Entry 6LOE (electron microscopy, 3.50 A resolution); this record covers chains A and B of the 6 polymer chains in the assembly.

== Chain A ==
Protein: MULTIHEME_CYTC domain-containing protein
Organism: Roseiflexus castenholzii (strain DSM 13941 / HLO8)
Reference sequence: A7NJ87 (A7NJ87_ROSCS); residues 1-226 here = UniProt positions 1-226
Chain sequence (226 residues; numbered 1 to 226; the number before each row is that of its first residue):
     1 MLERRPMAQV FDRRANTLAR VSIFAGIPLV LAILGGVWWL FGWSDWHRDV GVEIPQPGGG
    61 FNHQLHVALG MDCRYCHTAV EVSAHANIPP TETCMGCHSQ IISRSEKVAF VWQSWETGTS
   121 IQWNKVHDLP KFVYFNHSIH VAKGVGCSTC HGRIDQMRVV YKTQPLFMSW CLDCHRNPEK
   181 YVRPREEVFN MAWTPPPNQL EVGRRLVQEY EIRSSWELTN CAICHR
Not modelled in the structure: 1-8
Covalent attachments: heme c (HEC) linked to Cys73, Cys76, Cys94, Cys97, Cys147, Cys150, Cys171, Cys174, Cys221, Cys224
Metal / ion sites: heme c Fe (5 sites), coordinated by His63, His66, His77, His98, His137, His140, His151, Met168, His175, His225
Small-molecule neighbours:
  - EL6 ([(2S)-2-octadecanoyloxypropyl] octadecanoate): Leu34, Val37, Phe41
  - heme c (HEC), molecule 1: Arg48, Leu129, Pro130, Phe132, Val133, Leu166, Phe167, Met168, Leu172, His175, Leu218, Thr219, Asn220, Ile223, His225
  - heme c (HEC), molecule 2: Gln56, Gly60, Phe61, His63, His66, Val67, Met71, His77, Ile88, Pro89, Trp123, Asn124, Lys125, Val126, His127, His151, Ile154, Asp155, Val160, Met191
  - heme c (HEC), molecule 3: Gly59, Gly60, Phe61, Asn62, Leu65, His66, Leu69, Met71, Tyr75, Pro89, Thr93, His98, Ile101, Ile102, Lys107, Phe110, Val111, Trp123
  - heme c (HEC), molecule 4: His77, Val80, His85, Ala86, Asn87, Ile88, Lys125, His127, Leu129, Lys131, Phe135, His137, His140, Val141, Val145, Gly146, Ser148, His151, Leu166, Trp170, Val188, Phe189
  - heme c (HEC), molecule 5: Leu129, Val133, Tyr134, Phe135, Asn136, Ile139, His140, Lys143, Val145, Thr149, Trp170, His175, Pro178, Tyr181, Val182, Ile212, Arg213, Leu218, Ile223, Arg226

== Chain B ==
Protein: Fe-S-cluster-containing hydrogenase components 1-like protein
Organism: Roseiflexus castenholzii (strain DSM 13941 / HLO8)
Reference sequence: A7NJ88 (A7NJ88_ROSCS); residues 78-1010 here = UniProt positions 78-1010
Chain sequence (933 residues; numbered 78 to 1010; the number before each row is that of its first residue):
    78 CQFALKQPQE KIVPYVRQPE EIIHGRPLFF ATAVTFAGFG VGLLVESHEG RPTKIEGNPD
   138 HPASLGSTDL ITQAMILTMY DPDRSQAPTN AGQETTWDAF VAAATAAMQA QTAKQGAGLR
   198 VLSGSLTSPT LIAQKQQLLT QFPQAKWYEY EPVGRDNANA GARLAFGADV HTIYRLDTAK
   258 VIVGFDADFT APSPTGVRMA RQLADGRRIR KGTKEVNRLY LAESTPSITG LLADHRLPVR
   318 SSQIEHLVRA LATLVGVPNV AAGAPLSDTE KKWVEAAAKD LQANRGACVV LVGESQPPVV
   378 HALGHAINAQ LGNVGSTVVY TEPVEDDPSG GIAALSALTQ EMNAGTVEVL LMIESNPVYN
   438 APADIPFAEA LAKVPLSMHV GLYRDETAQQ SVWHINGAHF LEAWGDVRAF DGTTTIVQPL
   498 IAPLYNGKSA IEVLNVLLGK PQETGYQTLT AYWQTQDASG NFRVFWNTAL HDGVITATQA
   558 RSRQVTLQQG FADAAPPAPT QGLEIVFRPD PSLWDGAFAN NAWLQETPKP YTKLTWDNVA
   618 LMSVRTANAL GLKNGDVVRL TYQGRSVDAP VWVQPGHADD SVTVHFGFGR TAAGRVGNNV
   678 GFNAYRLRTS ATPWFGVGLE VAKVGENYKL ASTQGHFLME GRKKDLVRYG TLAEYVEDEK
   738 FLQVEKEEPI SLIGEYEYNG YKWGMSIDLN VCNSCNACVV ACQSENNIPV VGKDEVWLGR
   798 EMHWIRIDQY YVGDEHTPNV YNMVMLCQQC EHAPCEIVCP VAATVHDAEG LNNMVYNRCV
   858 GTKYCSNNCP YKVRRFNFLQ YQDVPYRSPI DASTENDSIP VLKMMRNPDV TVRARGVMEK
   918 CTFCVQRINE ARIQARTENR RIADGEIMTA CQQVCPTQAI VFGDLNDPQA RVVDLKEQPL
   978 KYTSLDKLNT KPRVSYLAKI KNLNPDLAEE KTA
Not modelled in the structure: 1007-1010
Metal / ion sites: 4Fe-4S cluster Fe site 1: Cys769, Cys772, Cys775, Cys952; 4Fe-4S cluster Fe site 2: Cys779, Cys918, Cys921, Cys948; 4Fe-4S cluster Fe site 3: Cys824, Cys827, Cys832, Cys866; 3Fe-4S cluster Fe: Cys836, Cys856, Cys862
Small-molecule neighbours:
  - EL6 ([(2S)-2-octadecanoyloxypropyl] octadecanoate): Cys78, Phe80, Arg912
  - 3Fe-4S cluster (F3S): Val835, Cys836, Pro837, Val838, Ala840, Thr841, Arg855, Cys856, Val857, Gly858, Thr859, Lys860, Tyr861, Cys862, Phe873, Met915
  - heme c (HEC), molecule 1: Ala839, Ala840, Val842, Val852, Asn854, Arg855
  - heme c (HEC), molecule 2: Arg929, Ile930, Arg933
  - 4Fe-4S cluster (SF4), molecule 1: Met762, Cys775, Cys779, Asn783, Trp801, Ile802, Leu823, Cys918, Thr919, Phe920, Cys921, Thr946, Ala947, Cys948
  - 4Fe-4S cluster (SF4), molecule 2: Val768, Cys769, Asn770, Ser771, Cys772, Asn773, Ala774, Cys775, Ile804, Val821, Cys952, Pro953, Thr954, Ala956, Ile957
  - 4Fe-4S cluster (SF4), molecule 3: Cys824, Gln825, Gln826, Cys827, Ala830, Pro831, Cys832, Asn849, Cys866, Pro867, Tyr868, Arg871, Lys917

== How chain A and chain B interact ==
Residue-residue contacts (79):
  Phe41(A) - Leu82(B)  hydrophobic
  His47(A) - Lys83(B)
  Asp49(A) - Lys83(B)  salt bridge
  Ile54(A) - Gln86(B)
  Val82(A) - Arg103(B)  hydrogen bond (backbone-side chain)
  Ser83(A) - Ile100(B)
  Ser83(A) - His101(B)  hydrogen bond (side chain-backbone)
  His85(A) - His101(B)
  Asn87(A) - His101(B)
  Ile88(A) - Ile89(B)  hydrophobic
  Ile88(A) - Pro91(B)
  Pro89(A) - Pro91(B)
  Pro90(A) - Pro91(B)  hydrophobic
  Pro90(A) - Tyr92(B)
  Pro90(A) - Gln95(B)
  Thr91(A) - Tyr92(B)  hydrogen bond (backbone-backbone)
  Thr91(A) - Val93(B)
  Glu92(A) - Val93(B)  hydrogen bond (backbone-backbone)
  Glu92(A) - Arg94(B)  salt bridge
  Ser114(A) - Val93(B)
  Trp115(A) - Val93(B)
  Trp115(A) - Arg94(B)
  Gly118(A) - Val93(B)
  Ser120(A) - Val90(B)
  Ser120(A) - Pro91(B)  hydrogen bond (side chain-backbone)
  Ile121(A) - Ile89(B)
  Ile121(A) - Val90(B)
  Ile121(A) - Pro91(B)
  Gln122(A) - Lys88(B)
  Gln122(A) - Val90(B)
  Trp123(A) - Lys88(B)
  Trp123(A) - Ile89(B)  hydrogen bond (backbone-backbone)
  Trp123(A) - Pro91(B)
  Asn124(A) - Lys88(B)
  Lys125(A) - Gln86(B)
  Lys125(A) - Glu87(B)  hydrogen bond (backbone-backbone)
  Lys125(A) - Ile89(B)
  Asp128(A) - Gln84(B)  hydrogen bond (backbone-side chain)
  Asp128(A) - Pro85(B)
  Asp128(A) - Glu87(B)
  Lys131(A) - Glu87(B)
  Phe132(A) - Asn854(B)
  Phe132(A) - Thr908(B)
  Tyr134(A) - Pro905(B)
  Tyr134(A) - Asp906(B)
  Tyr134(A) - Val907(B)  hydrogen bond (side chain-backbone)
  Tyr134(A) - Thr908(B)  hydrogen bond (side chain-backbone)
  Asn136(A) - Ile930(B)
  Ser138(A) - Thr934(B)  hydrogen bond (backbone-side chain)
  Ile139(A) - Ile930(B)  hydrophobic
  Ile139(A) - Arg933(B)
  Ile139(A) - Thr934(B)
  Lys143(A) - Arg933(B)  hydrogen bond (side chain-backbone)
  Lys143(A) - Asn936(B)  hydrogen bond
  Arg185(A) - Asn936(B)  hydrogen bond
  Tyr210(A) - Arg933(B)
  Glu211(A) - Arg933(B)  hydrogen bond (backbone-side chain)
  Ile212(A) - Arg933(B)
  Arg213(A) - Arg929(B)
  Arg213(A) - Arg933(B)
  Trp216(A) - Tyr753(B)  hydrophobic
  Trp216(A) - Ala845(B)
  Glu217(A) - Ala845(B)
  Asn220(A) - Asp844(B)  hydrogen bond
  Asn220(A) - Ala845(B)
  Asn220(A) - Asn850(B)
  Cys221(A) - Val842(B)  hydrophobic
  Cys221(A) - Val852(B)  hydrophobic
  Ala222(A) - Asp844(B)
  Ala222(A) - Asn850(B)
  Ala222(A) - Asn926(B)  hydrogen bond (backbone-side chain)
  Ile223(A) - Asn926(B)
  Ile223(A) - Arg929(B)
  His225(A) - Val852(B)
  His225(A) - Asn854(B)  hydrogen bond
  Arg226(A) - Asp906(B)
  Arg226(A) - Val922(B)
  Arg226(A) - Asn926(B)
  Arg226(A) - Ile930(B)
Also at the interface, not in a pair above, chain A (50 interface residues in all): Ala79, Glu81, Ala84, Thr119, Leu129, Pro130, Ala142
Also at the interface, not in a pair above, chain B (41 interface residues in all): Gly102, Gly757, Ala840, His843, Gln923, Glu927

== Overview ==
The interface between chain A and chain B involves 50 residues on one side and 41 on the other; the contacts
include 18 hydrogen bonds and 2 salt bridges. Polar contacts include Asp49(A)-Lys83(B), Glu92(A)-Arg94(B) and
Val82(A)-Arg103(B). Chain A binds compound EL6.
Here chain A is MULTIHEME_CYTC domain-containing protein and chain B is Fe-S-cluster-containing hydrogenase
components 1-like protein, both from Roseiflexus castenholzii (strain DSM 13941 / HLO8). Entry 6LOE (Cryo-EM
structure of the dithionite-reduced photosynthetic alternative complex III from Roseiflexus castenholzii) was
determined by electron microscopy (same publication as 6LOD).
